Entry 1OFI (X-ray diffraction, 3.20 A resolution); this record covers chains G and L of the 3 polymer chains in the assembly.

== Chain G (and L) ==
Name: ATP-dependent protease hslv
From: Haemophilus influenzae
Notes: EC 3.4.25.-; chain L of this document is another copy of the same molecule, construct and numbering; everything in this record applies to it too
UniProt: P43772 (HSLV_HAEIN); residues 1-174 here = UniProt positions 1-174
Chain sequence (174 residues; row label = number of the first residue in the row):
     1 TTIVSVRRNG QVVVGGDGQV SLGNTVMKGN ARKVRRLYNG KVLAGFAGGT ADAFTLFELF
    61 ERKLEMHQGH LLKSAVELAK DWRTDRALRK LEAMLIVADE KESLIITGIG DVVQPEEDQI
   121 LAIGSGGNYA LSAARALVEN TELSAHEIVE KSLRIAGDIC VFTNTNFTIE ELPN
Bound ions: Mg2+: Gly157, Cys160, Thr163
Small-molecule neighbours: LVS (4-iodo-3-nitrophenyl acetyl-leucinyl-leucinyl-leucinyl-vinylsulfone): Thr1, Gln19, Val20, Ser21, Leu22, Met27, Lys33, Phe46, Ala47, Gly48, Gly49, Thr50, Ala53, Thr107, Ile109, Asp111, Val113, Gly124, Ser125, Phe162
Swiss-Prot annotation at these positions:
  - active site: Thr2

== Chain G / chain L interface ==
Residue-residue contacts (17; chain G residue first):
  Gln19(G) with Val161(L)
  Asn24(G) with Ile159(L); Val161(L), hydrogen bond (backbone-backbone); Phe162(L)
  Thr25(G) with Tyr129(L); Ile159(L)
  Val26(G) with Asp158(L); Ile159(L), hydrogen bond (backbone-backbone)
  Tyr129(G) with Thr25(L)
  Asp158(G) with Val26(L)
  Ile159(G) with Thr25(L); Val26(L), hydrogen bond (backbone-backbone)
  Val161(G) with Gln19(L); Asn24(L), hydrogen bond (backbone-backbone); Val161(L)
  Phe162(G) with Asn24(L); Val161(L), hydrophobic
Other interface residues (no listed pair), chain G (10 interface residues in all): Cys160
Other interface residues (no listed pair), chain L (10 interface residues in all): Cys160

== In short ==
Chain G and chain L each contribute 10 residues to their interface, with 4 hydrogen bonds. The backbones
hydrogen-bond at Asn24(G)-Val161(L) and Val26(G)-Ile159(L). Bound to chain G: compound LVS. Curated annotation
(UniProt) lists active-site residue Thr2(G) on chain G.
Both chains are ATP-dependent protease hslv (Haemophilus influenzae). Entry 1OFI (Asymmetric complex between
HslV and I-domain deleted HslU (H. influenzae)) was determined by X-ray diffraction, deposited together with
1OFH.
